8PHS - chains BE and BF of the 75 polymer chains in the assembly; structure by electron microscopy, 2.82 A resolution.

[Chain BE]
Molecule: Decorator protein P05
From: Borreliella burgdorferi B31
Sequence (190 residues; numbered 1 to 192; 2 numbers in that range are skipped by the numbering (no residue carries them; nothing is unmodelled there); the number before each row is that of its first residue):
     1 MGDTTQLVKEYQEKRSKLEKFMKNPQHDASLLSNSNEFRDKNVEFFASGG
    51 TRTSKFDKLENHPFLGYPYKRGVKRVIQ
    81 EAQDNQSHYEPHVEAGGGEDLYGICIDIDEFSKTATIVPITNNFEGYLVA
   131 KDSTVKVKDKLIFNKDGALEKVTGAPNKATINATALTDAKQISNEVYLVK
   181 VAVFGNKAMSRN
Not modelled in the structure: 1-21, 81-87, 153-157, 190-192

[Chain BF]
Molecule: Decorator protein P03
From: Borreliella burgdorferi B31
Sequence (185 residues; row label = number of the first residue in the row):
     1 MSDITKIKQEFDKKVAEIQALMKNPQQDSGLLSNSIDFRDQNLIFSNSGG
    51 VCTSSKDKIENYPAKGYPYKRGVKLSFGDGTTELEVEAGGGDDLYGVCSD
   101 IDEFSGMATVIPITNNFTGYLTLKKDGQNGVNPGDKLNFNQHGELEKVTG
   151 AQKSVNAIALSKAHKLTEDLFIVLASVFGNRAIKG
Not modelled in the structure: 1-19, 149-153, 183-185

[Chain BE / chain BF interface]
Pairs across the interface (29; chain BE residue first):
  Arg52(BE) with Glu60(BF), salt bridge; Tyr62(BF), hydrogen bond
  Ser54(BE) with Lys58(BF)
  Phe56(BE) with Ser55(BF); Lys56(BF); Asp57(BF)
  Asp57(BE) with Lys58(BF), salt bridge
  Thr121(BE) with Thr114(BF)
  Asn123(BE) with Lys58(BF), hydrogen bond; Glu60(BF), hydrogen bond; Thr114(BF), hydrogen bond
  Glu125(BE) with Tyr62(BF), hydrogen bond; Tyr95(BF), hydrogen bond
  Val137(BE) with Phe77(BF), hydrophobic
  Lys138(BE) with Phe77(BF)
  Lys140(BE) with Asp93(BF), salt bridge
  Asn162(BE) with Asp92(BF)
  Thr164(BE) with Phe77(BF)
  Leu166(BE) with Phe77(BF), hydrophobic; Leu84(BF), hydrophobic
  Phe184(BE) with Leu94(BF); Tyr95(BF), hydrophobic; Thr114(BF)
  Gly185(BE) with Thr114(BF)
  Asn186(BE) with Asn180(BF)
  Lys187(BE) with Asn180(BF)
  Ala188(BE) with Ser154(BF); Asn180(BF), hydrogen bond (backbone-side chain); Ala182(BF)
Interface residues without a listed pair, chain BE (21 interface residues in all): Asn122, Ala165, Met189
Interface residues without a listed pair, chain BF (20 interface residues in all): Asn61, Pro112, Ile113, Arg181

[In short]
Chain BE and chain BF form an interface of 21 and 20 residues respectively; the contacts include 7 hydrogen
bonds and 3 salt bridges. Among the polar pairs are Arg52(BE)-Glu60(BF), Asp57(BE)-Lys58(BF) and
Lys140(BE)-Asp93(BF).
Chain BE is Decorator protein P05 and chain BF is Decorator protein P03, both from Borreliella burgdorferi
B31; the structure, Bottom cap of the Borrelia bacteriophage BB1 procapsid, fivefold-symmetrized outer shell,
was determined by electron microscopy, deposited together with 8PHP, 8PHQ and 8PHR.
